8JPG - chains E and G of the 8 polymer chains in the assembly; structure by electron microscopy, 6.76 A resolution (low resolution: residue-level contacts below are approximate; hydrogen-bond / salt-bridge calls are withheld).

[Chain E]
Protein: Protein ERGIC-53
Source organism: Homo sapiens
UniProtKB: P49257 (LMAN1_HUMAN); residues 1-510 here = UniProt positions 1-510
Sequence (522 residues; numbered 1 to 522; the number before each row is that of its first residue):
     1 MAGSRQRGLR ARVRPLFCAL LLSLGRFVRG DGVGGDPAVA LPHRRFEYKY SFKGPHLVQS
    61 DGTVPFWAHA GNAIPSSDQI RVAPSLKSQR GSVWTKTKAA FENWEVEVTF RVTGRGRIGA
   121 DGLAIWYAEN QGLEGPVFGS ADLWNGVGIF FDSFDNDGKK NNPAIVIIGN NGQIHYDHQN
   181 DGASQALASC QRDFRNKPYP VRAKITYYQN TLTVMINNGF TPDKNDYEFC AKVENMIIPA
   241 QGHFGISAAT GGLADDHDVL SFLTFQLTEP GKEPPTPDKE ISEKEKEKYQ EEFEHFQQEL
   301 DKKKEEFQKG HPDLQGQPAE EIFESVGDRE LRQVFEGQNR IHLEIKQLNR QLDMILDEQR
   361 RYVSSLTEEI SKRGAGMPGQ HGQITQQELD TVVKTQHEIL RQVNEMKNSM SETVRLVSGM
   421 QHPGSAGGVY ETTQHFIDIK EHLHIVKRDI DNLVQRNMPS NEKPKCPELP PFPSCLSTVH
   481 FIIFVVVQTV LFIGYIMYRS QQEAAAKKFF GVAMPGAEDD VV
Not modelled in the structure: 1-41, 511-522
Differences from the reference sequence: expression tag (511-522)
Disulfides: Cys-190/Cys-230
Bound ions: Ca2+ site 1: Asp-152, Phe-154, Asn-156, Asp-181; Ca2+ site 2: Asp-155, Asp-157, Asn-161, Asn-162, Asp-181
UniProt features mapped onto this chain:
  - region: Arg-499 to Phe-510 (Mediates interaction with RAB3GAP1, RAB3GAP2 and UBXN6)
  - motif: Phe-509, Phe-510 (ER export motif)
  - binding site (a carbohydrate): Ser-88, Asp-121, Asn-156, His-178, Gly-251 to Leu-253
  - binding site (Ca(2+)): Asp-152, Phe-154, Asn-156, Asp-181
  - site: Gln-501 (Required for ER export)
  - modified residue: Ser-425 (Phosphoserine)
  - natural variant: Trp-67 (W67S: In F5F8D1)

[Chain G]
Protein: Multiple coagulation factor deficiency protein 2
Source organism: Homo sapiens
UniProtKB: Q8NI22 (MCFD2_HUMAN); residue numbers follow UniProt; this construct covers 27-146
Sequence (124 residues; each row starts with the number of its first residue):
    23 GSHMEEPAAS FSQPGSMGLD KNTVHDQEHI MEHLEGVINK PEAEMSPQEL QLHYFKMHDY
    83 DGNNLLDGLE LSTAITHVHK EEGSEQAPLM SEDELINIID GVLRDDDKNN DGYIDYAEFA
   143 KSLQ
Not modelled in the structure: 23-38, 103-107, 145-146
Differences from the reference sequence: expression tag (23-26)
Bound ions: Zn2+: His-51, His-55, His-99, His-101; Ca2+ site 1: Asp-81, Asp-83, Asn-85, Leu-87, Glu-92; Ca2+ site 2: Asp-129, Asn-131, Asp-133, Tyr-135, Glu-140
UniProt features mapped onto this chain:
  - binding site (Ca(2+)): Asp-81, Asp-83, Asn-85, Glu-92, Asp-129, Asn-131, Asp-133, Tyr-135, Glu-140
  - modified residue: Ser-106 (Phosphoserine)
  - natural variant: Asp-81 (D81H: In F5F8D2), Asp-129 (D129E: In F5F8D2), Tyr-135 (Y135N: In F5F8D2), Ile-136 (I136T: In F5F8D2)

[How chain E and chain G interact]
Residue-residue contacts - 43 pairs, chain E then chain G:
  Arg-45(E) with Asp-129(G); Asn-132(G); Asp-133(G); Gly-134(G)
  Phe-46(E) with Asp-89(G); Asp-133(G); Gly-134(G); Tyr-135(G)
  Tyr-48(E) with Gly-90(G); Leu-91(G); Ile-121(G); Asp-122(G); Leu-125(G)
  Lys-49(E) with Asp-122(G)
  Ser-51(E) with Leu-91(G)
  Phe-52(E) with Leu-91(G)
  Lys-53(E) with Asp-83(G); Asp-89(G); Leu-91(G)
  Pro-55(E) with Tyr-82(G)
  His-56(E) with Tyr-82(G); Thr-95(G)
  Gln-59(E) with Glu-114(G)
  Ser-60(E) with His-99(G); Leu-111(G)
  Pro-65(E) with Glu-114(G)
  Phe-66(E) with Leu-91(G); Glu-114(G); Ile-118(G)
  Glu-285(E) with Lys-143(G)
  Tyr-289(E) with Lys-143(G)
  Glu-292(E) with Tyr-138(G)
  Phe-293(E) with Asn-86(G); Tyr-138(G)
  Phe-296(E) with Leu-74(G)
  Leu-300(E) with Lys-78(G)
  Lys-303(E) with Lys-62(G)
  Lys-304(E) with Lys-78(G)
  Phe-307(E) with Ile-60(G); Asn-61(G); Lys-62(G)
  His-311(E) with Val-59(G); Asn-61(G)
Other interface residues (no listed pair), chain E (26 interface residues in all): His-43, Lys-96, Gln-297
Other interface residues (no listed pair), chain G (30 interface residues in all): His-75, Phe-77, Ala-139

[In short]
The interface between chain E and chain G involves 26 residues on one side and 30 on the other. From UniProt:
7 carbohydrate-binding residues and 4 Ca2+-binding residues on chain E; 9 Ca2+-binding residues on chain G.
Here chain E is Protein ERGIC-53 and chain G is Multiple coagulation factor deficiency protein 2, both from
Homo sapiens. Entry 8JPG (Cryo-EM structure of full-length ERGIC-53 with MCFD2) was determined by electron
microscopy, deposited together with 8JP4, 8JP5, 8JP6, 8JP7, 8JP8 and 8JP9.
